Entry 1BS3 (X-ray diffraction, 1.55 A resolution); this record covers chains A and B.

[Chain A (and B)]
Molecule: Superoxide dismutase
From: Propionibacterium freudenreichii subsp. shermanii
Notes: EC 1.15.1.1; chain B of this document is another copy of the same molecule, construct and numbering; everything in this record applies to it too
UniProt: P80293 (SODM_PROFR); residue numbers follow UniProt; this construct covers 1-201
Amino-acid sequence (201 residues; row label = number of the first residue in the row):
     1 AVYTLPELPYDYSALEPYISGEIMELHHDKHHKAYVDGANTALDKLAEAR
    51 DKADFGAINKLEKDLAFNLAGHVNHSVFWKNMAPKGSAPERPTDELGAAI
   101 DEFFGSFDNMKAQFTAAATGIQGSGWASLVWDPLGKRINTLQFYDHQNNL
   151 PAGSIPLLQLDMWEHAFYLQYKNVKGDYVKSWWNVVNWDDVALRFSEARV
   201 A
Metal / ion sites: Fe ion: His27, His75, Asp161, His165
Curated features (UniProtKB/Swiss-Prot):
  - binding site (Fe(3+)): His27, His75, Asp161, His165
  - binding site (Mn(2+)): His27, His75, Asp161, His165

[Interface between chain A and chain B]
Pairs across the interface - 39 pairs, chain A then chain B:
  Leu26(A) - Tyr168(B)
  Leu26(A) - Lys172(B)
  Leu26(A) - Asn173(B)
  Lys30(A) - Asn173(B)
  His31(A) - Glu164(B)
  His31(A) - Tyr168(B)  hydrogen bond
  His31(A) - Asn173(B)
  Lys63(A) - Gln122(B)
  Lys63(A) - Tyr144(B)  hydrogen bond
  Asp64(A) - Gln122(B)  hydrogen bond
  Phe67(A) - Gln122(B)
  Gln122(A) - Lys63(B)
  Gln122(A) - Asp64(B)  hydrogen bond
  Gln122(A) - Phe67(B)
  Gly123(A) - Asp145(B)
  Gly123(A) - Trp163(B)
  Ser124(A) - Ser124(B)  hydrogen bond
  Tyr144(A) - Lys63(B)  hydrogen bond
  Asp145(A) - Gln122(B)
  Asp145(A) - Gly123(B)
  Trp163(A) - Gly123(B)
  Trp163(A) - Glu164(B)
  Glu164(A) - His31(B)
  Glu164(A) - Trp163(B)
  Glu164(A) - Glu164(B)  hydrogen bond (side chain-backbone)
  Glu164(A) - His165(B)  salt bridge
  His165(A) - Glu164(B)  salt bridge
  His165(A) - Tyr168(B)
  Tyr168(A) - Leu26(B)
  Tyr168(A) - His31(B)  hydrogen bond
  Tyr168(A) - His165(B)
  Tyr168(A) - Leu169(B)  hydrophobic
  Leu169(A) - Tyr168(B)  hydrophobic
  Leu169(A) - Leu169(B)  hydrophobic
  Lys172(A) - Leu26(B)
  Lys172(A) - Leu169(B)
  Asn173(A) - Leu26(B)
  Asn173(A) - Lys30(B)
  Asn173(A) - His31(B)
Also at the interface, not in a pair above, chain A (20 interface residues in all): Glu22, Asn68
Also at the interface, not in a pair above, chain B (20 interface residues in all): Glu22, Asn68

[In short]
The chain A/chain B interface involves 20 residues from each chain; the contacts include 8 hydrogen bonds and
2 salt bridges. Among the polar pairs are Glu164(A)-His165(B), His31(A)-Tyr168(B) and Lys63(A)-Tyr144(B). From
UniProt: 4 Fe3+-binding residues and 4 Mn2+-binding residues on chain A.
Chain A and chain B are both Superoxide dismutase (Propionibacterium freudenreichii subsp. shermanii); the
structure, P.shermanii SOD(FE+3) fluoride, was determined by X-ray diffraction (same publication as 1BSM and
1BT8).
